Entry 8F95 (X-ray diffraction, 2.45 A resolution); this record covers chains H and P of the 3 polymer chains in the assembly.

# Chain H
Name: Ky15.2 Antibody, heavy chain
From: Mus musculus
Notes: antibody fragment or engineered binder
Chain sequence (226 residues; numbered 1 to 216 plus 10 insertion-coded residues; the number before each row is that of its first residue; a row labelled like 82A-82C holds insertion residues (82A, then the next letters in order)):
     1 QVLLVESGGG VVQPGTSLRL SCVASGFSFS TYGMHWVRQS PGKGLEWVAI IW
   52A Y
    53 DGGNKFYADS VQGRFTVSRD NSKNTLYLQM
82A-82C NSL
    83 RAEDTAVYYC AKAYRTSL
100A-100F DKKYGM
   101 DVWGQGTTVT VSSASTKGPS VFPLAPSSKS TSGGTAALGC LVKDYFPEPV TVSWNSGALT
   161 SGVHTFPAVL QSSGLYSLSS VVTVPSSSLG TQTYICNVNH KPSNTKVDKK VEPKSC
Disulfides: Cys22-Cys92, Cys140-Cys196

# Chain P
Name: Circumsporozoite protein DND peptide
UniProt: P08307 (CSP_PLAFW); residues 1-12 here correspond to UniProt positions 138-149 (UniProt number = residue number + 137)
Chain sequence (12 residues; numbered 1 to 12; the number before each row is that of its first residue):
     1 NVDPNANPNV DP
Unresolved in the structure: 12

# Interface between chain H and chain P
Pairs across the interface - 32 pairs, chain H then chain P:
  Thr31(H) - Asn9(P)
  Thr31(H) - Val10(P)  hydrogen bond (backbone-backbone)
  Tyr32(H) - Asn9(P)
  Gly33(H) - Pro8(P)
  Gly33(H) - Asn9(P)  hydrogen bond (backbone-side chain)
  Ile50(H) - Pro4(P)
  Trp52(H) - Val2(P)  hydrophobic
  Trp52(H) - Asp3(P)
  Trp52(H) - Pro4(P)
  Trp52(H) - Ala6(P)
  Trp52(H) - Asn7(P)
  Trp52(H) - Pro8(P)
  Tyr52A(H) - Pro8(P)  hydrogen bond (backbone-backbone)
  Tyr52A(H) - Asn9(P)
  Tyr52A(H) - Val10(P)  hydrophobic
  Asn56(H) - Val2(P)
  Phe58(H) - Val2(P)  hydrophobic
  Phe58(H) - Pro4(P)  hydrophobic
  Ala95(H) - Pro8(P)  hydrophobic
  Ala95(H) - Asn9(P)
  Tyr96(H) - Asn9(P)  hydrogen bond (backbone-side chain)
  Arg97(H) - Asn9(P)
  Thr98(H) - Asn7(P)  hydrogen bond
  Thr98(H) - Asn9(P)  hydrogen bond
  Thr98(H) - Val10(P)
  Lys100B(H) - Asn5(P)
  Lys100B(H) - Ala6(P)
  Lys100C(H) - Asp3(P)  salt bridge
  Lys100C(H) - Asn5(P)
  Tyr100D(H) - Asn5(P)  hydrogen bond (backbone-backbone)
  Tyr100D(H) - Ala6(P)
  Tyr100D(H) - Asn7(P)  hydrogen bond
Other interface residues (no listed pair), chain H (16 interface residues in all): Ser30
Other interface residues (no listed pair), chain P (10 interface residues in all): Asp11

# Summary
16 residues of chain H and 10 residues of chain P are in contact; the contacts include 8 hydrogen bonds and 1
salt bridge. Polar contacts include Lys100C(H)-Asp3(P), Gly33(H)-Asn9(P) and Tyr96(H)-Asn9(P).
Here chain H is Ky15.2 Antibody, heavy chain (Mus musculus) and chain P is Circumsporozoite protein DND
peptide. Entry 8F95 (Crystal structure of Ky15.2 Fab in complex with circumsporozoite protein DND peptide) was
determined by X-ray diffraction together with 8F9E, 8F9F, 8F9S, 8F9T, 8F9U, 8FA6 and 11 further entries from
the same study.
